6LCT - chains A and F of the 6 polymer chains in the assembly; structure by X-ray diffraction, 2.55 A resolution.

Chain A:
Name: NtMOC1
Source organism: Nicotiana tabacum
Sequence (169 residues; row label = number of the first residue in the row):
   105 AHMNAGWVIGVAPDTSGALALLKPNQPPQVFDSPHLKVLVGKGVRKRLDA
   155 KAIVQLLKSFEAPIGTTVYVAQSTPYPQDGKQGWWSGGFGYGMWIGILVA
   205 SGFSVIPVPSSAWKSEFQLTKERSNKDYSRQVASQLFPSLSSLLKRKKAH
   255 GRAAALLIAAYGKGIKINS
Disordered / not traced: 105, 222-229, 273

Chain F:
Molecule: 18-nt DNA strand
Sequence (18 nucleotides; each row starts with the number of its first residue):
     1 AAGATGTCCCTCTGTTGT

Chain A / chain F interface:
Pairs across the interface (14):
  Asp118(A) - DC10(F)  phosphate contact
  Asp118(A) - DT11(F)  phosphate contact
  Thr119(A) - DT11(F)  hydrogen bond to the phosphate
  Arg149(A) - DC12(F)  salt bridge to the phosphate
  Arg149(A) - DT13(F)  salt bridge to the phosphate
  Thr178(A) - DC9(F)  base contact
  Pro179(A) - DC9(F)  base contact
  Tyr180(A) - DC8(F)  base contact
  Tyr180(A) - DC9(F)  stacking on the base
  Asp183(A) - DC9(F)  hydrogen bond to the base
  Asp183(A) - DC10(F)  base contact
  Gln186(A) - DC12(F)  sugar contact
  Gly187(A) - DT11(F)  sugar contact
  Ser190(A) - DT11(F)  sugar contact
Other interface residues (no listed pair), chain A (13 interface residues in all): Val148, Gln182, Lys230

In short:
The interface between chain A and chain F involves 13 residues on one side and 6 on the other; the contacts
include 2 hydrogen bonds, 2 salt bridges and 1 aromatic stacking contact. Among the polar pairs are
Asp183(A)-DC9(F), Thr119(A)-DT11(F) and Arg149(A)-DC12(F).
Here chain A is NtMOC1 (Nicotiana tabacum) and chain F is an 18-nt DNA strand. Entry 6LCT (Crystal structure
of catalytic inactive chloroplast resolvase NtMOC1 in complex with Holliday junction) was determined by X-ray
diffraction (same publication as 6KVO and 6LCM).
